PDB entry 2YYJ | X-ray diffraction, 1.66 A resolution | chain A

# Chain A
Protein: 4-hydroxyphenylacetate-3-hydroxylase
Organism: Thermus thermophilus
Notes: EC 1.14.13.3
Reference sequence: Q5SJP8 (Q5SJP8_THET8); numbering as in UniProt (aligned over 1-481)
Sequence (481 residues; row label = number of the first residue in the row):
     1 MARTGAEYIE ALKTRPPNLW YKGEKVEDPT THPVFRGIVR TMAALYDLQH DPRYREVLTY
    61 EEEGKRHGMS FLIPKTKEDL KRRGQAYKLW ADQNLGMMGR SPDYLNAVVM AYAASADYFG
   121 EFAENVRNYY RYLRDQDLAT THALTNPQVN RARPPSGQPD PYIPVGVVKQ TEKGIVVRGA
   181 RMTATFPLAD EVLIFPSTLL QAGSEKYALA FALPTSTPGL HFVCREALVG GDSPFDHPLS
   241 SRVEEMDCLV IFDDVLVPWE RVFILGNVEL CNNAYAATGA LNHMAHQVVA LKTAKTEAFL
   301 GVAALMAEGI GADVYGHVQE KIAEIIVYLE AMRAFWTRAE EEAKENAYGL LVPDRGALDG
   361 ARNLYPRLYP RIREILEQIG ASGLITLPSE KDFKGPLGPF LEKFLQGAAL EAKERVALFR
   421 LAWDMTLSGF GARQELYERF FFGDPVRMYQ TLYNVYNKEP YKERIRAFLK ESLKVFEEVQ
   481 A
Unresolved in the structure: 1, 478-481
UniProt features mapped onto this chain:
  - binding site (substrate): R100 to Y104, H142, S197, T198
  - binding site (FAD): H142 to L144, Q148 to R151, T185, D444 to R447
Ligand contacts:
  - 4-hydroxyphenylacetate (4HP), molecule 1: R100, Y104, H142, L144, T145, S197, T198, L199, L200, M284, F441, F442, G443
  - 4-hydroxyphenylacetate (4HP), molecule 2: R355, G356, D359, L452, V455, Y456
  - FAD (flavin-adenine dinucleotide): R100, H142, A143, L144, T145, Q148, R151, T183, A184, T185, D247, I310, A312, Y315, H317, V318, Q378, I379, A381, S382, I385, R433, L436, Y437, F440, F441, G443, D444, V446, R447
What the authors report for this chain:
  - conformationally variable residues (loop rearrangement): F195 to Y207
  - binding site for 4-hydroxyphenylacetate: R100, Y104, H142, L144, S197, T198, D359, F441, F442, L452, V455, Y456
  - catalytic residues: R100, H142 (proposed by the authors, not directly observed)
  - specificity-determining residues: S197 (by similarity / conservation)

# Overview
Chain A binds flavin-adenine dinucleotide and 4-hydroxyphenylacetate. UniProt lists 8 substrate-binding
residues and 12 FAD-binding residues. The paper reports catalytic residues R100 and H142; a binding site for
4-hydroxyphenylacetate at R100, Y104 and H142 among others.
Chain A is 4-hydroxyphenylacetate-3-hydroxylase (Thermus thermophilus); the structure, Crystal structure of
the oxygenase component (HpaB) of 4-hydroxyphenylacetate 3-monooxygenase complexed with FAD and
4-hydroxyphenylacetate, was determined by X-ray diffraction together with 2YYG, 2YYI, 2YYK, 2YYL and 2YYM from
the same study.
